6V9I - chains C and R; structure by electron microscopy, 5.20 A resolution (low resolution: residue-level contacts below are approximate; hydrogen-bond / salt-bridge calls are withheld).

Chain C:
Name: Immunoglobulin G-binding protein G, Cullin-5
Source organism: Streptococcus sp. group G
UniProtKB: chimeric construct of P06654, Q93034: residues -66 to -13 from P06654 (SPG1_STRSG) positions 229-282 (UniProt number = residue number + 295); residues 2-780 from Q93034 positions 2-780 (same numbers)
Amino-acid sequence (863 residues; numbered -82 to 780; the number before each row is that of its first residue; numbers below 1 keep their minus sign (Met-82 is residue -82)):
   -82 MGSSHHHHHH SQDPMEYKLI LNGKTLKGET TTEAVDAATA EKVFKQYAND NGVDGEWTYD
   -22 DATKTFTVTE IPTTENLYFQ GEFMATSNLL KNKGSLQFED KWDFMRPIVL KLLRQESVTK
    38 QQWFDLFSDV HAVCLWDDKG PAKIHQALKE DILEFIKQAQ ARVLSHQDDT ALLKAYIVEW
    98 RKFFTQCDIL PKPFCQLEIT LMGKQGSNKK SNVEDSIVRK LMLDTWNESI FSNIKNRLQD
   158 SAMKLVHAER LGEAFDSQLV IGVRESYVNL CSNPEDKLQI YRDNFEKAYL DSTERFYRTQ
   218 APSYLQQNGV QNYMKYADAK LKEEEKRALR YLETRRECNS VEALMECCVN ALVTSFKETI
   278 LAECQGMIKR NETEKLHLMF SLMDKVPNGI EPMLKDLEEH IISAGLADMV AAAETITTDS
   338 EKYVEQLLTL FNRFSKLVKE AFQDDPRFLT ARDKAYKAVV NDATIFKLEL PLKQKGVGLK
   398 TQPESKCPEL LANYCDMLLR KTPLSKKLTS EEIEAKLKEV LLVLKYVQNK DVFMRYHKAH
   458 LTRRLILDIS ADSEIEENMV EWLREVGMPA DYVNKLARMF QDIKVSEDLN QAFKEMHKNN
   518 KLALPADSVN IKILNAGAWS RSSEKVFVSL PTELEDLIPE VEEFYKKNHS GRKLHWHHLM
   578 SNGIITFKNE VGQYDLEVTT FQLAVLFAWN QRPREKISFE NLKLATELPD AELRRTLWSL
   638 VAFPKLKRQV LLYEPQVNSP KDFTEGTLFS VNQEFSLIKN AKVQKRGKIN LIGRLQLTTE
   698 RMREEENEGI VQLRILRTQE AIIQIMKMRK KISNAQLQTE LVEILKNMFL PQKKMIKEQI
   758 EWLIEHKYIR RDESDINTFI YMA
Not modelled in the structure: -82 to 13, 119-128, 380-402, 516-519
Sequence notes: expression tag (-82 to -67); linker (-12 to 1)
Swiss-Prot annotation at these positions:
  - modified residue: Ser34 (Phosphoserine), Thr210 (Phosphothreonine)
  - cross-link: Lys724 (Glycyl lysine isopeptide (Lys-Gly) (interchain with G-Cter in NEDD8))

Chain R:
Name: RING-box protein 2
Source organism: Mus musculus
UniProtKB: Q9WTZ1 (RBX2_MOUSE); residue numbers follow UniProt; this construct covers 1-113
Amino-acid sequence (113 residues; each row starts with the number of its first residue):
     1 MADVEDGEEP CVLSSHSGSA GSKSGGDKMF SLKKWNAVAM WSWDVECDTC AICRVQVMDA
    61 CLRCQAENKQ EDCVVVWGEC NHSFHNCCMS LWVKQNNRCP LCQQDWVVQR IGK
Not modelled in the structure: 1-26, 69-71
Ion coordination: Zn2+ site 1: Cys50, Cys88; Zn2+ site 2: Cys61, Cys64, Cys73, Cys87; Zn2+ site 3: Cys80, Cys99
Swiss-Prot annotation at these positions:
  - zinc finger: Cys61 to Gln103 (RING-type)
  - binding site (Zn(2+)): Cys50, Cys53, Cys61, Cys64, Cys73, Cys80, His82, His85, Cys87, Cys88, Cys99, Cys102
  - modified residue: Ala2 (N-acetylalanine)
What the authors report for this chain:
  - Zn2+ coordination: Cys87 (proposed by the authors, not directly observed)

How chain C and chain R interact:
Residue-residue contacts - 58 pairs, chain C then chain R:
  Ser525(C) - Lys33(R)
  Ser525(C) - Lys34(R)
  Ser525(C) - Trp35(R)
  Val526(C) - Trp35(R)
  Asn527(C) - Trp35(R)
  Asn527(C) - Asn36(R)
  Asn527(C) - Ala37(R)
  Ile528(C) - Ala37(R)
  Lys529(C) - Ala37(R)
  Lys529(C) - Val38(R)
  Lys529(C) - Ala39(R)
  Ile530(C) - Ala39(R)
  Leu531(C) - Ala39(R)
  Leu531(C) - Met40(R)
  Leu531(C) - Trp41(R)
  Asn532(C) - Trp41(R)
  Ala533(C) - Met40(R)
  Ala533(C) - Trp41(R)
  Gly534(C) - Trp77(R)
  Gly534(C) - Gln109(R)
  Gly534(C) - Arg110(R)
  Gly568(C) - Trp43(R)
  Gly568(C) - Asp44(R)
  Arg569(C) - Ser42(R)
  Arg569(C) - Asp44(R)
  Lys570(C) - Met40(R)
  Lys570(C) - Trp41(R)
  Lys570(C) - Ser42(R)
  Lys570(C) - Asp44(R)
  Leu571(C) - Met40(R)
  His572(C) - Ala39(R)
  His572(C) - Met40(R)
  Trp573(C) - Val38(R)
  Trp573(C) - Ala39(R)
  His574(C) - Val38(R)
  His574(C) - Ala39(R)
  His575(C) - Val38(R)
  Met577(C) - Val38(R)
  Ser578(C) - Asn36(R)
  Ser578(C) - Val38(R)
  Asn579(C) - Trp35(R)
  Asn579(C) - Asn36(R)
  Gly580(C) - Lys34(R)
  Gly580(C) - Trp35(R)
  Ile581(C) - Leu32(R)
  Ile581(C) - Lys33(R)
  Ile581(C) - Lys34(R)
  Ile582(C) - Phe30(R)
  Ile582(C) - Ser31(R)
  Thr583(C) - Met29(R)
  Thr583(C) - Phe30(R)
  Thr583(C) - Ser31(R)
  Phe584(C) - Met29(R)
  Lys585(C) - Lys28(R)
  Lys585(C) - Met29(R)
  Trp606(C) - Met29(R)
  Asn607(C) - Lys28(R)
  Asn607(C) - Met29(R)
Other interface residues (no listed pair), chain C (32 interface residues in all): Ser540, Glu550, Leu603
Other interface residues (no listed pair), chain R (21 interface residues in all): Lys113

Summary:
32 residues of chain C face 21 of chain R across their interface. Cys50(R) and Cys88(R) coordinate Zn2+ site
1. Cys61(R), Cys64(R), Cys73(R) and Cys87(R) coordinate Zn2+ site 2. From UniProt: 12 Zn2+-binding residues on
chain R. The paper reports Zn2+ coordination by Cys87(R).
Chain C is Immunoglobulin G-binding protein G, Cullin-5 (Streptococcus sp. group G) and chain R is RING-box
protein 2 (Mus musculus); the structure, cryo-EM structure of Cullin5 bound to RING-box protein 2 (Cul5-Rbx2),
was determined by electron microscopy, deposited together with 6V9H.
